1PPL - chain E; structure by X-ray diffraction, 1.70 A resolution.

[Chain E]
Molecule: Penicillopepsin
From: Penicillium janthinellum
Notes: EC 3.4.23.20
Reference sequence: P00798 (PENP_PENJA); numbering as in UniProt (aligned over 1-323)
Sequence (323 residues; row label = number of the first residue in the row):
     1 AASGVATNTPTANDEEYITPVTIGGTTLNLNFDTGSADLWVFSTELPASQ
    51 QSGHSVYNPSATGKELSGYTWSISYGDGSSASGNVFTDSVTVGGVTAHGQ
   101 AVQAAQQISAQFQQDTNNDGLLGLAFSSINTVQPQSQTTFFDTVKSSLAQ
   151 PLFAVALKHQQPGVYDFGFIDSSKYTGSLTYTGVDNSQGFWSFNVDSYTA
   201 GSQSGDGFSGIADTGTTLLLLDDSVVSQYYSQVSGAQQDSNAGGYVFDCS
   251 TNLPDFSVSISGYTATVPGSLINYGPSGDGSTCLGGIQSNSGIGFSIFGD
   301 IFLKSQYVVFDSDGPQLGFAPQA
Disulfides: C249-C283
Covalently attached groups: alpha-D-mannopyranose (MAN) linked to S3; alpha-D-xylopyranose (XYS) linked to T7
Residues lining bound ligands: IVA-VAL-VAL-LP(0)FOMe (1Z7; N-(3-methylbutanoyl)-L-valyl-N-{(1S)-1-[(R)-[(1R)-1-benzyl-2-methoxy-2-oxoethoxy](hydroxy)phosphoryl]-3-methylbutyl}-L- valinamide): E15, E16, N31, D33, G35, S36, S74, Y75, G76, D77, S79, Q111, F112, L121, F190, I211, D213, G215, T216, T217, L218, L220, Y274, L284, F295, I297
UniProt features mapped onto this chain:
  - active site: D33, D213
  - glycosylation: S3 (O-linked (Man...) serine), T7 (O-linked (Man...) threonine)

[In short]
Chain E binds IVA-VAL-VAL-LP(0)FOMe. Covalently linked alpha-D-mannopyranose: at S3. Covalently linked
alpha-D-xylopyranose: at T7. From UniProt: active-site residues D33 and D213.
Chain E is Penicillopepsin (Penicillium janthinellum); the structure, Crystallographic analysis of
transition-state mimics bound to penicillopepsin: phosphorus-containing peptide analogues, was determined by
X-ray diffraction (same publication as 1PPK and 1PPM).
